Entry 7O0Y (electron microscopy, 3.30 A resolution); this record covers chains A and D of the 5 polymer chains in the assembly.

# Chain A
Protein: Probable ABC transporter binding protein NosD
From: Pseudomonas stutzeri ATCC 14405
UniProt: P19843 (NOSD_PSEST); residues 1-436 here = UniProt positions 1-436
Sequence (436 residues; each row starts with the number of its first residue):
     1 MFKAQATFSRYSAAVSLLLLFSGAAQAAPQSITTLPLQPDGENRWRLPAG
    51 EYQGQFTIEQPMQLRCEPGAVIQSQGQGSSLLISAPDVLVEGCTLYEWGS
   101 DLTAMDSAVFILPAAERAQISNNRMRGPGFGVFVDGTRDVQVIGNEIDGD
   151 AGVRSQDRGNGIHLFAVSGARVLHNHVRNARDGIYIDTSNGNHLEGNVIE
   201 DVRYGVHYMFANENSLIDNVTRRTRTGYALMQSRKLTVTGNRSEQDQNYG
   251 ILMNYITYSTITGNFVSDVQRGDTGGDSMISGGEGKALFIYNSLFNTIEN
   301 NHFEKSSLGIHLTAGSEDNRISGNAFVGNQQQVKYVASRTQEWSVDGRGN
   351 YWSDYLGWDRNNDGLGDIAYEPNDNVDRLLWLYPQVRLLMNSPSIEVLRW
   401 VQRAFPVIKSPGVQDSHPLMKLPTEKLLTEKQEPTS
Disordered / not traced: 1-27, 430-436
Ion coordination: Mg2+: Asp359, Asn361, Asp363, Leu365, Asp367

# Chain D
Protein: Probable ABC transporter permease protein NosY
From: Pseudomonas stutzeri ATCC 14405
UniProt: P19845 (NOSY_PSEST); residues 1-276 here = UniProt positions 1-276
Sequence (276 residues; row label = number of the first residue in the row):
     1 MNQVWNIARKELSDGLRNRWLLAISLLFAVLAVGIAWLGAAASGQLGFTS
    51 IPATIASLASLATFLMPLIALLLAYDAIVGEDEGGTLMLLLTYPLGRGQI
   101 LLGKFVGHGLILALAVLIGFGCAALAIALLVEGVELGMLFWAFGRFMISS
   151 TLLGWVFLAFAYVLSGKVNEKSSAAGLALGVWFLFVLVFDLVLLALLVLS
   201 EGKFNPELLPWLLLLNPTDIYRLINLSGFEGSGSAMGVLSLGADLPVPAA
   251 VLWLCLLAWIGVSLLLAYAIFRRRLT
Disordered / not traced: 1, 44-49, 275-276

# Chain A / chain D interface
Pairs across the interface - 39 pairs, chain A then chain D:
  Leu356(A) with Val198(D)
  Trp358(A) with Leu194(D), hydrophobic; Leu197(D); Gly202(D); Gly237(D); Ser240(D); Leu241(D)
  Asp359(A) with Glu201(D), hydrogen bond (backbone-backbone); Gly202(D)
  Arg360(A) with Gly202(D); Asn205(D), hydrogen bond (side chain-backbone); Pro206(D), hydrogen bond (side chain-backbone); Glu207(D); Leu209(D); Pro210(D); Leu241(D); Asp244(D), salt bridge
  Asn362(A) with Lys203(D)
  Ile368(A) with Gly233(D); Gly237(D); Ser240(D)
  Ala369(A) with Ser234(D)
  Glu371(A) with Ser234(D), hydrogen bond
  Trp400(A) with Phe64(D), hydrophobic
  Ala404(A) with Ala56(D); Ser60(D), hydrogen bond (backbone-side chain); Phe64(D), hydrophobic
  Phe405(A) with Ile35(D), hydrophobic; Ser57(D); Leu61(D), hydrophobic; Phe64(D), hydrophobic
  Pro406(A) with Ala53(D); Ser57(D)
  Val407(A) with Ala53(D); Thr54(D); Ser57(D)
  Ile408(A) with Leu38(D), hydrophobic
  Met420(A) with Glu201(D)
  Lys421(A) with Glu201(D), salt bridge
Also at the interface, not in a pair above, chain A (19 interface residues in all): Gly357, Lys409, Gln414
Also at the interface, not in a pair above, chain D (30 interface residues in all): Gly39, Ser232, Ala235, Val238

# Summary
Chain A and chain D form an interface of 19 and 30 residues respectively, with 5 hydrogen bonds and 2 salt
bridges. Polar pairs include Arg360(A)-Asp244(D), Lys421(A)-Glu201(D) and Arg360(A)-Asn205(D). Asp359(A),
Asn361(A), Asp363(A), Leu365(A) and Asp367(A) form the Mg2+ site.
Chain A is Probable ABC transporter binding protein NosD and chain D is Probable ABC transporter permease
protein NosY, both from Pseudomonas stutzeri ATCC 14405; the structure, ABC transporter NosDFY,
nucleotide-free in GDN, was determined by electron microscopy, deposited together with 7O0Z, 7O10, 7O11, 7O12,
7O13, 7O14 and 10 further entries.
